7TID - chains A and E of the 10 polymer chains in the assembly; structure by electron microscopy, 3.30 A resolution.

== Chain A ==
Name: Replication factor C subunit 1
From: Saccharomyces cerevisiae
Reference sequence: P38630 (RFC1_YEAST); residues 1-861 here = UniProt positions 1-861
Amino-acid sequence (861 residues; row label = number of the first residue in the row):
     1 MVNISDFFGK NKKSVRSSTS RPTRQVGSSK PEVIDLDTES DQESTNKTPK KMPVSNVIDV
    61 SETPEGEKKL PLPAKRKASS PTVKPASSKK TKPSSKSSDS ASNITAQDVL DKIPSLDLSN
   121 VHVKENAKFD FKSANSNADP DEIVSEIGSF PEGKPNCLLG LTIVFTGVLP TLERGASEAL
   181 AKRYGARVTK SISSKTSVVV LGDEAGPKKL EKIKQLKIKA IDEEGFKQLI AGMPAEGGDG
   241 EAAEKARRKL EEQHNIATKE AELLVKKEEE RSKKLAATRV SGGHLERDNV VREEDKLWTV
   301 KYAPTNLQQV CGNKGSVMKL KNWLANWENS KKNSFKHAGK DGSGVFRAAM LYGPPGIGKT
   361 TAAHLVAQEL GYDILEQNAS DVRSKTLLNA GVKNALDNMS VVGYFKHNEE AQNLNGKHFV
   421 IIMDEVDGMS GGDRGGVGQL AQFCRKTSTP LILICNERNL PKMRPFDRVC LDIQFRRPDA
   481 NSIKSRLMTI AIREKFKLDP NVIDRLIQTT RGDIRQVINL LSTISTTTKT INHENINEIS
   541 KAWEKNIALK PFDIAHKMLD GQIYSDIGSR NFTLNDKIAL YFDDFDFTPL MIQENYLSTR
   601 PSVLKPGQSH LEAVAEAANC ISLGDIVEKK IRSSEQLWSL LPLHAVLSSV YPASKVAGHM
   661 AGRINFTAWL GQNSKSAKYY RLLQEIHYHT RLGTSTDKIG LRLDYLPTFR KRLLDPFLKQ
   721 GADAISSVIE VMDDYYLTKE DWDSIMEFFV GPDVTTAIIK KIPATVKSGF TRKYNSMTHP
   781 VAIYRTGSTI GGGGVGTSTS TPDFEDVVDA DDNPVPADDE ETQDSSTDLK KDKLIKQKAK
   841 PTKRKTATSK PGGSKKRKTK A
Not modelled in the structure: 1-290, 777-861
Curated features (UniProtKB/Swiss-Prot):
  - motif (Nuclear localization signal): K830 to L834, K855 to K860
  - binding site (ATP): T299, C311, G353 to T361, N456
  - modified residue: T38 (Phosphothreonine), S40 (Phosphoserine), T63 (Phosphothreonine)
  - mutagenesis: D427 (D427H: In cs mutant CDC44-2; causes cell cycle arrest), G436 (G436R: In cs mutant CDC44-3/4; causes cell cycle arrest), G512 (G512A: In cs mutant CDC44-9; no effect), D513 (D513N: In cs mutants CDC44-1/5/8 and CDC44-9; causes cell cycle arrest)
Metal / ion sites: Mg2+: T360 (together with ATP-gamma-S)
Ligand contacts: ATP-gamma-S (AGS; phosphothiophosphoric acid-adenylate ester): T299, Y302, A303, P304, Q309, V310, C311, P355, G356, I357, G358, K359, T360, T361, N456, I514, R515, I518
What the authors report for this chain:
  - binding site for the 20-nt DNA strand: F582, W638
  - mutagenesis - W638G: decreased catalytic activity on PCNA and DNA
  - mutagenesis - F582A: unchanged catalytic activity on DNA
  - mutagenesis - F582A: unchanged binding to DNA
  - mutagenesis - F582A, W638G: unchanged growth

== Chain E ==
Name: Replication factor C subunit 5
From: Saccharomyces cerevisiae
Reference sequence: P38251 (RFC5_YEAST); residues 1-354 here = UniProt positions 1-354
Amino-acid sequence (354 residues; each row starts with the number of its first residue):
     1 MSLWVDKYRP KSLNALSHNE ELTNFLKSLS DQPRDLPHLL LYGPNGTGKK TRCMALLESI
    61 FGPGVYRLKI DVRQFVTASN RKLELNVVSS PYHLEITPSD MGNNDRIVIQ ELLKEVAQME
   121 QVDFQDSKDG LAHRYKCVII NEANSLTKDA QAALRRTMEK YSKNIRLIMV CDSMSPIIAP
   181 IKSRCLLIRC PAPSDSEIST ILSDVVTNER IQLETKDILK RIAQASNGNL RVSLLMLESM
   241 ALNNELALKS SSPIIKPDWI IVIHKLTRKI VKERSVNSLI ECRAVLYDLL AHCIPANIIL
   301 KELTFSLLDV ETLNTTNKSS IIEYSSVFDE RLSLGNKAIF HLEGFIAKVM CCLD
Not modelled in the structure: 1-3, 121-132, 354
Curated features (UniProtKB/Swiss-Prot):
  - binding site (ATP): V5, S17, G43 to T51, R231
Ligand contacts:
  - ADP (adenosine-5'-diphosphate): V5, D6, Y8, R9, P10, L16, S17, H18, N45, G46, T47, G48, K49, K50, T51, R52, I201, L230, R231, L234
  - ATP-gamma-S (AGS; phosphothiophosphoric acid-adenylate ester): R155, E159, P180, R184

== How chain A and chain E interact ==
Residue-residue contacts - 104 pairs, chain A then chain E:
  L590(A) with K337(E); F340(E), hydrophobic
  Q593(A) with R283(E), hydrogen bond (backbone-side chain); F340(E); E343(E), hydrogen bond
  E594(A) with R283(E), salt bridge
  Y596(A) with R283(E); E343(E), hydrogen bond
  L597(A) with V276(E); L279(E), hydrophobic; I280(E), hydrophobic; R283(E); E343(E)
  H610(A) with V276(E)
  L611(A) with R274(E); M350(E); C351(E)
  E612(A) with C351(E)
  V614(A) with L279(E), hydrophobic
  A615(A) with A347(E), hydrophobic; K348(E)
  A618(A) with G344(E)
  N619(A) with R331(E), hydrogen bond
  I621(A) with F340(E), hydrophobic
  S622(A) with R331(E), hydrogen bond; F340(E); H341(E)
  L623(A) with R331(E)
  D625(A) with N336(E); K337(E), hydrogen bond (side chain-backbone); F340(E); H341(E), salt bridge
  I626(A) with R331(E); L334(E), hydrophobic
  E628(A) with N336(E); K337(E), salt bridge
  K629(A) with L334(E); G335(E), hydrogen bond (side chain-backbone); N336(E)
  W669(A) with Y287(E); K337(E); I339(E)
  Q672(A) with Y287(E); A291(E)
  K675(A) with A291(E); H292(E)
  S676(A) with L290(E); A291(E)
  Y679(A) with A291(E); C293(E), hydrogen bond (backbone-side chain)
  Y680(A) with C293(E)
  L683(A) with C293(E), hydrophobic
  Q684(A) with D100(E), hydrogen bond
  Y688(A) with I70(E); N86(E), hydrogen bond (side chain-backbone); D100(E), hydrogen bond
  R691(A) with K50(E); V88(E); E95(E), salt bridge
  L692(A) with L68(E), hydrophobic; I70(E), hydrophobic
  G693(A) with D6(E); R9(E), hydrogen bond (backbone-side chain)
  T694(A) with D6(E); R9(E), hydrogen bond (backbone-side chain)
  S695(A) with R9(E), hydrogen bond
  T696(A) with R231(E)
  D697(A) with E142(E)
  I699(A) with P295(E), hydrophobic; I298(E), hydrophobic
  G700(A) with R231(E), hydrogen bond (backbone-side chain)
  R702(A) with D258(E), salt bridge; H292(E), hydrogen bond (side chain-backbone); C293(E)
  L703(A) with W259(E); I298(E), hydrophobic
  D704(A) with R231(E), salt bridge; V232(E); L235(E)
  Y705(A) with V5(E); D6(E), hydrogen bond; R231(E); L235(E)
  P707(A) with S239(E)
  T708(A) with L235(E)
  F709(A) with W4(E), hydrophobic
  K711(A) with S239(E); L242(E); N243(E), hydrogen bond
  R712(A) with W4(E); E238(E), salt bridge; L242(E)
  D734(A) with K7(E), salt bridge
  Y735(A) with W4(E), hydrogen bond; D6(E), hydrogen bond; K7(E)
  E747(A) with H292(E), hydrogen bond (backbone-side chain)
  F748(A) with H292(E); C293(E), hydrophobic
  F749(A) with D258(E)
  V750(A) with D258(E), hydrogen bond (backbone-side chain); H292(E)
  G751(A) with V262(E)
  D753(A) with D258(E)
Other interface residues (no listed pair), chain A (58 interface residues in all): S598, A668, K698, P752
Other interface residues (no listed pair), chain E (59 interface residues in all): N45, S99, P257, I261, S275, D288, L289, I294, F328, S333

== In short ==
58 residues of chain A face 59 of chain E across their interface; the contacts include 22 hydrogen bonds and 8
salt bridges. Polar contacts include E594(A)-R283(E), D625(A)-H341(E) and E628(A)-K337(E). From the paper: a
binding site for the 20-nt DNA strand at F582(A) and W638(A); W638G of chain A reduces catalytic activity on
PCNA and DNA.
Chain A is Replication factor C subunit 1 and chain E is Replication factor C subunit 5, both from
Saccharomyces cerevisiae; the structure, Structure of the yeast clamp loader (Replication Factor C RFC) bound
to the sliding clamp (Proliferating ..., was determined by electron microscopy together with 7THJ, 7THV, 7TI8,
7TIB, 7TIC and 7TKU from the same study.
